PDB entry 6MTI | electron microscopy, 10.40 A resolution (very low resolution: no residue pairs are listed; an interface is given only as per-side residue counts) | chains 4 and P of the 30 polymer chains in the assembly

[Chain 4]
Protein: Synaptotagmin-1
Organism: Rattus norvegicus
Notes: fragment: C2A and C2B domains, residues 141-421
UniProt: P21707 (SYT1_RAT); the author numbering skips numbers that UniProt does not, so the offset changes along the chain: 141-267 = UniProt 141-267; 549-702 = UniProt 268-421
Sequence (281 residues; each row starts with the number of its first residue; note: 281 numbers in that range are skipped by the numbering (no residue carries them; nothing is unmodelled there)):
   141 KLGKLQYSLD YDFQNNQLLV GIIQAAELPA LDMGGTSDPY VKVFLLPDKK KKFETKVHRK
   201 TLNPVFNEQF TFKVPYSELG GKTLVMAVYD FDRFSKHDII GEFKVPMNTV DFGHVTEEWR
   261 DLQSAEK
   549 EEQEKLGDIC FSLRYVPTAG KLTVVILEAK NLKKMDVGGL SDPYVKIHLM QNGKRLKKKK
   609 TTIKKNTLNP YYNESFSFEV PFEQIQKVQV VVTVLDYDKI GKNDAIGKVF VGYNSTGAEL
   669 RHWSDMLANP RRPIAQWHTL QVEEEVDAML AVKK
Unresolved in the structure: 549, 702
Ion coordination: Mg2+ site 1: D172, D178, F231, D232; Mg2+ site 2: D584, D590, D644, D646
Curated features (UniProtKB/Swiss-Prot):
  - binding site (Ca(2+)): L171, D172, D178, D230, F231, D232, S235, K236, D238, D584, D590, D644, D646, D652
  - modified residue: Y229 (Phosphotyrosine), S264 (Phosphoserine), S623 (Phosphoserine), S625 (Phosphoserine)

[Chain P]
Protein: Synaptosomal-associated protein 25
Organism: Rattus norvegicus
UniProt: P60881 (SNP25_RAT); residues 141-204 here = UniProt positions 141-204
Sequence (65 residues; each row starts with the number of its first residue):
   140 MARENEMDEN LEQVSGIIGN LRHMALDMGN EIDTQNRQID RIMEKADSNK TRIDEANQRA
   200 TKMLG
Unresolved in the structure: 204
Differences from the reference sequence: initiating methionine (140)
Curated features (UniProtKB/Swiss-Prot):
  - site ((Microbial infection) Cleavage): R180, I181, Q197, R198
  - modified residue (Phosphoserine): S154, S187

[Chain 4 / chain P interface]
At this resolution (10 A) residue pairs are not listed: 5 residues of chain 4 and 4 of chain P lie at the interface.

[Summary]
5 residues of chain 4 and 4 residues of chain P are in contact. The Mg2+ site 1 is built by D172(4), D178(4),
F231(4) and D232(4). Curated annotation (UniProt) lists 14 Ca2+-binding residues on chain 4.
Chain 4 is Synaptotagmin-1 and chain P is Synaptosomal-associated protein 25, both from Rattus norvegicus; the
structure, Synaptotagmin-1 C2A, C2B domains and SNARE-pin proteins (5CCI) individually docked into Cryo-EM map
of C2AB-SNARE complexes ..., was determined by electron microscopy.
